9UDD - chains A and B; structure by X-ray diffraction, 2.10 A resolution.

# Chain A (and B)
Protein: MonCI
Source organism: Streptomyces virginiae
Notes: chain B of this document is another copy of the same molecule, construct and numbering; everything in this record applies to it too
UniProtKB: Q846W9 (Q846W9_STRVG); residues 1-496 here = UniProt positions 1-496
Sequence (511 residues; numbered -14 to 496; the number before each row is that of its first residue; numbers below 1 keep their minus sign (Met-14 is residue -14)):
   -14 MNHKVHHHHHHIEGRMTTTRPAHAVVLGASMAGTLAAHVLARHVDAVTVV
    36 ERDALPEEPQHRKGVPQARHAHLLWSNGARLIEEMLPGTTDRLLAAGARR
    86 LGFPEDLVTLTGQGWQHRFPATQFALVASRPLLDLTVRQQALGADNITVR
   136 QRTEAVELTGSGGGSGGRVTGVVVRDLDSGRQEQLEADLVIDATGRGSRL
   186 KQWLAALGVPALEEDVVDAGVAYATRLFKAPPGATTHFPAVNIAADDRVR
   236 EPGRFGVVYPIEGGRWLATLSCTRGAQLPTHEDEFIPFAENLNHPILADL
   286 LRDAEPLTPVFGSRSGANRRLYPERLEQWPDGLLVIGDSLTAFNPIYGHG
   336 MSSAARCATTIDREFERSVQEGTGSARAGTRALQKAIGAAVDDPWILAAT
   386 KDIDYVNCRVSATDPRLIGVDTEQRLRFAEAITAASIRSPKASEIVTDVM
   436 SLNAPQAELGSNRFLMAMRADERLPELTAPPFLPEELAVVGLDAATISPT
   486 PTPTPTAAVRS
Unresolved in the structure: -14 to 3, 356-360, 481-496
Sequence notes: initiating methionine (-14); expression tag (-13 to 0)
Small-molecule neighbours:
  - FAD (flavin-adenine dinucleotide): Gly13, Ala14, Ser15, Met16, Ala17, Gly18, Val35, Glu36, Arg37, Asp38, Arg47, Gly49, Val50, Gln52, His55, Ala56, His57, Leu58, Arg115, Thr138, Glu139, Ala140, Ala178, Thr179, Gly180, Arg181, Tyr208, Ser298, Ser300, Ile321, Gly322, Asp323, Ser324, Pro330, Gly333, His334, Gly335, Met336, Ser337, Ala339
  - Monoepoxidized farnesyl acetate (YGK): His55, Ala56, Leu58, Tyr208, Asn227, Ala229, Asp231, Val242, Tyr244, Thr254, Pro330, Ile331, Tyr332, Gly333, Lys386, Met435

# Interface between chain A and chain B
Residue-residue contacts - 28 pairs, chain A then chain B:
  Arg5(A) - Gly445(B)  hydrogen bond (side chain-backbone)
  Arg5(A) - Ser446(B)
  Arg5(A) - Asn447(B)  hydrogen bond
  Arg5(A) - Leu450(B)
  His28(A) - Asn447(B)  hydrogen bond (backbone-side chain)
  Val29(A) - Asn447(B)
  Asp30(A) - Asn447(B)  hydrogen bond
  Glu351(A) - Ala442(B)
  Glu351(A) - Glu443(B)
  Glu351(A) - Ser446(B)
  Arg352(A) - Asp378(B)  salt bridge
  Arg352(A) - Pro440(B)
  Arg352(A) - Ala442(B)
  Gln355(A) - Arg401(B)
  Asp378(A) - Arg352(B)  salt bridge
  Pro440(A) - Arg352(B)
  Gln441(A) - Gln355(B)  hydrogen bond
  Ala442(A) - Glu351(B)
  Ala442(A) - Arg352(B)
  Ala442(A) - Gln355(B)
  Glu443(A) - Glu351(B)
  Gly445(A) - Arg5(B)  hydrogen bond (backbone-side chain)
  Ser446(A) - Glu351(B)
  Asn447(A) - Arg5(B)  hydrogen bond
  Asn447(A) - Arg27(B)
  Asn447(A) - His28(B)  hydrogen bond (side chain-backbone)
  Asn447(A) - Val29(B)
  Asn447(A) - Asp30(B)  hydrogen bond
Interface residues without a listed pair, chain A (21 interface residues in all): Arg27, Ala361, Asp377, Arg401, Arg448, Leu450
Interface residues without a listed pair, chain B (19 interface residues in all): Pro400, Arg448

# Overview
21 residues of chain A face 19 of chain B across their interface; the contacts include 9 hydrogen bonds and 2
salt bridges. Polar pairs include Arg352(A)-Asp378(B), Arg5(A)-Gly445(B) and Arg5(A)-Asn447(B). Bound to chain
A: flavin-adenine dinucleotide and Monoepoxidized farnesyl acetate.
Both chains are MonCI (Streptomyces virginiae). Entry 9UDD (Crystal structure of MonCI in complex with
monoepoxidized farnesyl acetate) was determined by X-ray diffraction (same publication as 9IWV, 9UDB and
9UDE).
